PDB entry 4RGQ | X-ray diffraction, 2.23 A resolution | chains A and B

# Chain A (and B)
Name: Glycerol-1-phosphate dehydrogenase
From: Methanocaldococcus jannaschii
Notes: EC 1.1.1.261; chain B of this document is another copy of the same molecule, construct and numbering; everything in this record applies to it too
UniProtKB: Q58122 (G1PDH_METJA); residues 1-335 here = UniProt positions 1-335
Amino-acid sequence (368 residues; each row starts with the number of its first residue; numbers below 1 keep their minus sign (Met-32 is residue -32)):
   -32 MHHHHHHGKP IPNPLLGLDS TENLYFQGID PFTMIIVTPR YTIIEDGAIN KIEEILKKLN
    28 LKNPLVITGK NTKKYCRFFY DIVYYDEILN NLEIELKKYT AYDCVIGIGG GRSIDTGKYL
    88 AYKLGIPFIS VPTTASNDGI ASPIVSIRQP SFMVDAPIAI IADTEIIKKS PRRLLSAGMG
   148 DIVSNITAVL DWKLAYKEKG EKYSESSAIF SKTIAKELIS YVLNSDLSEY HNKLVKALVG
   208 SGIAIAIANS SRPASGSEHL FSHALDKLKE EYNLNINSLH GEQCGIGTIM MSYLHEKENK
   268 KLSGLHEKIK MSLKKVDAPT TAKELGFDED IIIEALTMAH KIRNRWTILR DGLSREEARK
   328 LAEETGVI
Disordered / not traced: -32 to 1, 62-63 (chain B: -32 to 0, 62-63)
Sequence notes: expression tag (-32 to 0)
Ion coordination: K+: Asp105, Asp148, Asn152, Ala221 (together with 1,3-dihydroxyacetonephosphate); Zn2+: Asp148, His226, His247 (together with 1,3-dihydroxyacetonephosphate)
Residues lining bound ligands:
  - 1,3-dihydroxyacetonephosphate (13P): Asp105, Ile111, Ser113, Gln116, Ser118, Asp148, Ile212, Ser218, Ala221, Ser222, His226, His230, His247, Arg310
  - NADPH (NDP; NADPH dihydro-nicotinamide-adenine-dinucleotide phosphate): Gly36, Lys37, Asn38, Thr39, Tyr42, Tyr52, Gly77, Gly78, Arg79, Ser80, Asp82, Lys85, Thr100, Thr101, Ser103, Asn104, Asp105, Gly106, Ser109, Ile111, Val112, Ser113, Ile133, Ser137, Pro138, Leu141, Leu246, His247
Reported in the primary citation:
  - binding site for 1,3-dihydroxyacetonephosphate: Asp105, Gln116, Ser118, Ser218, Ala221, Ser222, His230, Arg310
  - binding site for NADPH: Asn38, Thr39, Tyr42, Tyr52, Thr100, Ser103, Asn104, Val112
  - specificity-determining residues: Gly36
  - conformationally variable residues (side-chain flip): Asn104, Gln116, Arg310
  - binding site for sn-glycerol-1-phosphate: Asp148
  - Zn2+ coordination: Asp148, His226, His247
  - catalytic residues: Asp148, His226, His247

# Chain A / chain B interface
Residue-residue contacts (47):
  Ile2(A) - Thr9(B)
  Ile3(A) - Arg7(B)
  Ile3(A) - Tyr8(B)
  Ile3(A) - Thr9(B)  hydrogen bond (backbone-backbone)
  Val4(A) - Arg7(B)
  Val4(A) - Tyr8(B)  hydrophobic
  Thr5(A) - Pro6(B)  hydrogen bond (side chain-backbone)
  Thr5(A) - Arg7(B)  hydrogen bond (backbone-side chain)
  Pro6(A) - Thr5(B)  hydrogen bond (backbone-side chain)
  Pro6(A) - Pro6(B)
  Arg7(A) - Ile3(B)
  Arg7(A) - Val4(B)
  Arg7(A) - Thr5(B)  hydrogen bond (side chain-backbone)
  Arg7(A) - Ala123(B)  hydrogen bond (side chain-backbone)
  Arg7(A) - Pro124(B)  hydrogen bond (side chain-backbone)
  Arg7(A) - Ile125(B)
  Tyr8(A) - Ile3(B)
  Tyr8(A) - Val4(B)  hydrophobic
  Thr9(A) - Met1(B)
  Thr9(A) - Ile2(B)
  Thr9(A) - Ile3(B)  hydrogen bond (backbone-backbone)
  Ile10(A) - Met1(B)
  Ile10(A) - Ile2(B)  hydrophobic
  Ile11(A) - Met1(B)  hydrogen bond (backbone-backbone)
  Glu12(A) - Ile2(B)
  Asn27(A) - Asn27(B)
  Ala123(A) - Arg7(B)  hydrogen bond (backbone-side chain)
  Pro124(A) - Arg7(B)  hydrogen bond (backbone-side chain)
  Ile125(A) - Arg7(B)
  Ser171(A) - Glu184(B)
  Glu172(A) - Thr180(B)
  Glu172(A) - Lys183(B)  salt bridge
  Glu172(A) - Glu184(B)  hydrogen bond (backbone-side chain)
  Ser173(A) - Phe177(B)
  Ser173(A) - Thr180(B)
  Ser173(A) - Ile181(B)
  Ser173(A) - Glu184(B)  hydrogen bond
  Ile176(A) - Ile176(B)  hydrophobic
  Ile176(A) - Thr180(B)
  Phe177(A) - Ser173(B)
  Phe177(A) - Phe177(B)  hydrophobic
  Thr180(A) - Glu172(B)
  Thr180(A) - Ser173(B)
  Thr180(A) - Ile176(B)
  Ile181(A) - Ser173(B)
  Glu184(A) - Glu172(B)
  Lys203(A) - Met1(B)
Interface residues without a listed pair, chain A (28 interface residues in all): Asp122, Ser174, Ile210, Ile214
Interface residues without a listed pair, chain B (28 interface residues in all): Ile10, Ile22, Lys25, Asp122, Ser174, Ile210, Ile214

# In short
Chain A and chain B each contribute 28 residues to their interface; the contacts include 13 hydrogen bonds and
1 salt bridge. Polar pairs include Glu172(A)-Lys183(B), Thr5(A)-Pro6(B) and Thr5(A)-Arg7(B). Chain A binds
NADPH and 1,3-dihydroxyacetonephosphate. From the paper: catalytic residues Asp148(A), His226(A) and
His247(A); a binding site for 1,3-dihydroxyacetonephosphate at Asp105(A), Gln116(A) and Ser118(A) among
others.
Chain A and chain B are both Glycerol-1-phosphate dehydrogenase (Methanocaldococcus jannaschii); the
structure, Crystal structure of the Methanocaldococcus jannaschii G1PDH with NADPH and DHAP, was determined by
X-ray diffraction together with 4RGV from the same study.
